Entry 6WGF (electron microscopy, 7.70 A resolution (low resolution: residue-level contacts below are approximate; hydrogen-bond / salt-bridge calls are withheld)); this record covers chains 7 and 4 of the 6 polymer chains in the assembly.

# Chain 7
Protein: DNA replication licensing factor MCM7
Source organism: Saccharomyces cerevisiae
Notes: EC 3.6.4.12
Reference sequence: P38132 (MCM7_YEAST); residues 1-845 here = UniProt positions 1-845
Chain sequence (845 residues; numbered 1 to 845; the number before each row is that of its first residue):
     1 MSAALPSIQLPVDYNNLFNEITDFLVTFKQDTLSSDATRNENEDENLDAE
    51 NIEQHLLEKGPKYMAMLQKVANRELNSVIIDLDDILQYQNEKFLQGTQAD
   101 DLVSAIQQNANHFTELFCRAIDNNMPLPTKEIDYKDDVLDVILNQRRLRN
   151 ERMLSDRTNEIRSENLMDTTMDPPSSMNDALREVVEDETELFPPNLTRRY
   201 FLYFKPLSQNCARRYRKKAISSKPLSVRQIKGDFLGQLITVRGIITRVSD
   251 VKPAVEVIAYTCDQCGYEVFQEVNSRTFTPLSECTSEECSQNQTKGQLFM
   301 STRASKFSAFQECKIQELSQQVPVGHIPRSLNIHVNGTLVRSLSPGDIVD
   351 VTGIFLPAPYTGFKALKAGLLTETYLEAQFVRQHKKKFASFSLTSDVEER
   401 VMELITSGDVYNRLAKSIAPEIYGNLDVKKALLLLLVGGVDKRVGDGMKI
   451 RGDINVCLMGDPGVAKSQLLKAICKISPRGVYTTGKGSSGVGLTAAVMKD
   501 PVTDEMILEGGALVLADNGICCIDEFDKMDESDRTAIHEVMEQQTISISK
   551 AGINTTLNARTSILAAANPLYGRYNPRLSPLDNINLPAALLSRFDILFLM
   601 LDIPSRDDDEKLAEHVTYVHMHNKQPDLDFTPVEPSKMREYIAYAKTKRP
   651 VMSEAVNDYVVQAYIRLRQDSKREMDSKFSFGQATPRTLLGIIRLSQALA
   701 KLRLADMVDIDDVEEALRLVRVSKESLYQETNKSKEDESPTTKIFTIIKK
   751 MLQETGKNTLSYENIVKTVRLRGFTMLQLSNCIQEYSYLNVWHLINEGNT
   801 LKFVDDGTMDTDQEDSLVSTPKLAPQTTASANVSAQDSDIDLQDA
Unresolved in the structure: 1-58, 124-195, 217-219, 357-375, 385-395, 673-675, 730-845
Swiss-Prot annotation at these positions:
  - motif: Ser592 to Asp595 (Arginine finger)
  - binding site (ATP): Tyr423, Gly463, Ala465, Lys466, Ser467, Asn568, Arg593, Arg687
  - modified residue: Thr811 (Phosphothreonine), Ser819 (Phosphoserine), Ser838 (Phosphoserine)
  - mutagenesis: Lys466 (K466A: Loss of MCM2-7 complex helicase activity)

# Chain 4
Protein: DNA replication licensing factor MCM4
Source organism: Saccharomyces cerevisiae
Notes: EC 3.6.4.12
Reference sequence: P30665 (MCM4_YEAST); residue numbers follow UniProt; this construct covers 1-933
Chain sequence (933 residues; row label = number of the first residue in the row):
     1 MSQQSSSPTKEDNNSSSPVVPNPDSVPPQLSSPALFYSSSSSQGDIYGRN
    51 NSQNLSQGEGNIRAAIGSSPLNFPSSSQRQNSDVFQSQGRQGRIRSSASA
   101 SGRSRYHSDLRSDRALPTSSSSLGRNGQNRVHMRRNDIHTSDLSSPRRIV
   151 DFDTRSGVNTLDTSSSSAPPSEASEPLRIIWGTNVSIQECTTNFRNFLMS
   201 FKYKFRKILDEREEFINNTTDEELYYIKQLNEMRELGTSNLNLDARNLLA
   251 YKQTEDLYHQLLNYPQEVISIMDQTIKDCMVSLIVDNNLDYDLDEIETKF
   301 YKVRPYNVGSCKGMRELNPNDIDKLINLKGLVLRSTPVIPDMKVAFFKCN
   351 VCDHTMAVEIDRGVIQEPARCERIDCNEPNSMSLIHNRCSFADKQVIKLQ
   401 ETPDFVPDGQTPHSISLCVYDELVDSCRAGDRIEVTGTFRSIPIRANSRQ
   451 RVLKSLYKTYVDVVHVKKVSDKRLDVDTSTIEQELMQNKVDHNEVEEVRQ
   501 ITDQDLAKIREVAAREDLYSLLARSIAPSIYELEDVKKGILLQLFGGTNK
   551 TFTKGGRYRGDINILLCGDPSTSKSQILQYVHKITPRGVYTSGKGSSAVG
   601 LTAYITRDVDTKQLVLESGALVLSDGGVCCIDEFDKMSDSTRSVLHEVME
   651 QQTISIAKAGIITTLNARSSILASANPIGSRYNPNLPVTENIDLPPPLLS
   701 RFDLVYLVLDKVDEKNDRELAKHLTNLYLEDKPEHISQDDVLPVEFLTMY
   751 ISYAKEHIHPIITEAAKTELVRAYVGMRKMGDDSRSDEKRITATTRQLES
   801 MIRLAEAHAKMKLKNVVELEDVQEAVRLIRSAIKDYATDPKTGKIDMNLV
   851 QTGKSVIQRKLQEDLSREIMNVLKDQASDSMSFNELIKQINEHSQDRVES
   901 SDIQEALSRLQQEDKVIVLGEGVRRSVRLNNRV
Unresolved in the structure: 1-176, 213-220, 286-291, 402-411, 442-457, 471-491, 681, 731-745, 780-794, 835-858, 929-933
Swiss-Prot annotation at these positions:
  - motif: Ser700 to Asp703 (Arginine finger)
  - binding site (ATP): Gly568 to Ser575
  - modified residue (Phosphoserine): Ser52, Ser56, Ser69
  - mutagenesis: Lys574 (K574A: Loss of MCM2-7 complex helicase activity)

# How chain 7 and chain 4 interact
Residue-residue contacts (28; chain 7 residue first):
  Arg199(7) - Asn320(4)
  Gln297(7) - Asp361(4)
  Gln297(7) - Val364(4)
  Phe299(7) - Asp361(4)
  Phe299(7) - Arg362(4)
  Thr302(7) - Ile322(4)
  Arg303(7) - Asp323(4)
  Phe307(7) - Ile322(4)
  Arg341(7) - Arg315(4)
  Lys442(7) - Tyr728(4)
  Lys442(7) - Glu730(4)
  Val444(7) - Leu727(4)
  Met448(7) - Ser529(4)
  Ile450(7) - Tyr728(4)
  Glu542(7) - Gln576(4)
  Val651(7) - Leu729(4)
  Glu654(7) - Leu729(4)
  Asn657(7) - Thr725(4)
  Val661(7) - Ala721(4)
  Tyr664(7) - Leu720(4)
  Ile665(7) - Asp717(4)
  Ile665(7) - Arg718(4)
  Arg668(7) - Asp710(4)
  Arg668(7) - Val712(4)
  Lys672(7) - Val712(4)
  Thr685(7) - Ser571(4)
  Pro686(7) - Ser571(4)
  Gln697(7) - Tyr728(4)
Other interface residues (no listed pair), chain 7 (32 interface residues in all): Pro253, Gly266, Met506, Ala551, Met652, Gln669, Leu689, Leu690, Ile693
Other interface residues (no listed pair), chain 4 (30 interface residues in all): Trp181, Gln366, Ser441, Thr459, Ser575, Val609, Glu617, Asp713, Lys722

# Overview
The interface between chain 7 and chain 4 involves 32 residues on one side and 30 on the other. UniProt lists
8 ATP-binding residues and one mutagenesis site on chain 7; 8 ATP-binding residues and one mutagenesis site on
chain 4.
Chain 7 is DNA replication licensing factor MCM7 and chain 4 is DNA replication licensing factor MCM4, both
from Saccharomyces cerevisiae; the structure, Atomic model of mutant Mcm2-7 hexamer with Mcm6 WHD truncation,
was determined by electron microscopy (same publication as 6WGC, 6WGG and 6WGI).
